7WO4 - chains B and D of the 18 polymer chains in the assembly; structure by electron microscopy, 4.47 A resolution (low resolution: residue-level contacts below are approximate; hydrogen-bond / salt-bridge calls are withheld).

Chain B:
Name: Spike glycoprotein
From: Severe acute respiratory syndrome coronavirus 2
UniProt: P0DTC2 (SPIKE_SARS2); numbering as in UniProt (aligned over 1-1208)
Chain sequence (1288 residues; row label = number of the first residue in the row):
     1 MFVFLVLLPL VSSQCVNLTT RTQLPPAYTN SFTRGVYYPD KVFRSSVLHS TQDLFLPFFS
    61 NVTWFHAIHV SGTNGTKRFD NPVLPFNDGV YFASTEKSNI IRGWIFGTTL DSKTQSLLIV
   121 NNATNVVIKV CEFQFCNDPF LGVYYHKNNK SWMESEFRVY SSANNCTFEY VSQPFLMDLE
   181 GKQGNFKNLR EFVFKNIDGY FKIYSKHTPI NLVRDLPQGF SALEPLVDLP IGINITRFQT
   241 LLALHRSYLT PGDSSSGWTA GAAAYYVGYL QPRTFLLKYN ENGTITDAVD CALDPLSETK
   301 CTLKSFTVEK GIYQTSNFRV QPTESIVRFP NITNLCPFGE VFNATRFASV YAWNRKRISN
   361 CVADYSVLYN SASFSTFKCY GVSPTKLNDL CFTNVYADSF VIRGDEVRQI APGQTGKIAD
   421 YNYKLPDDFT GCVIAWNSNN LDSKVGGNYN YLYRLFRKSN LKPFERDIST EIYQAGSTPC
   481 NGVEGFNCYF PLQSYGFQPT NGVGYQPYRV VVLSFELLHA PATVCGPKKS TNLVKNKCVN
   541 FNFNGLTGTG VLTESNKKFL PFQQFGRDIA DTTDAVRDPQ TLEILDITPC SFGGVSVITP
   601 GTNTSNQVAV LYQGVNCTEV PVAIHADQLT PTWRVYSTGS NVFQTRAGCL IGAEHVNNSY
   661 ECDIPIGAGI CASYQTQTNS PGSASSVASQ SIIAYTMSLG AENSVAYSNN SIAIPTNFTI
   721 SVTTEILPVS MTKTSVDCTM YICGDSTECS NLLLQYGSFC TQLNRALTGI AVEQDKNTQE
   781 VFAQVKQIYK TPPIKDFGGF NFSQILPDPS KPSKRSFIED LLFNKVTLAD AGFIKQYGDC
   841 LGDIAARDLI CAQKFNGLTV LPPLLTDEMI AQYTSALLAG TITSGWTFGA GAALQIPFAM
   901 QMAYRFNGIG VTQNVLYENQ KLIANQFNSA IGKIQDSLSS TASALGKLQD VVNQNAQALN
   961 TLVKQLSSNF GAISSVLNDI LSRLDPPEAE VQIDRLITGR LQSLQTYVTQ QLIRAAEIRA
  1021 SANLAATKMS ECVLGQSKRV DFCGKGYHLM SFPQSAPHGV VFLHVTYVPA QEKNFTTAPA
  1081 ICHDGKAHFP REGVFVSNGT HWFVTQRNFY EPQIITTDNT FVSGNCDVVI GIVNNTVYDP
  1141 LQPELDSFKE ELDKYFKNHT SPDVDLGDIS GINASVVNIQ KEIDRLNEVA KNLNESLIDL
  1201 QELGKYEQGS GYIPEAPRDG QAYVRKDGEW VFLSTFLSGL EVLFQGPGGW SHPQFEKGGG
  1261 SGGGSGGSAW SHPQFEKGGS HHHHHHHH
Not modelled in the structure: 1-13, 621-640, 677-688, 828-853, 1148-1288
Disulfide bonds: C15-C136, C131-C166, C291-C301, C336-C361, C379-C432, C391-C525, C480-C488, C538-C590, C617-C649, C662-C671, C738-C760, C743-C749, C1032-C1043, C1082-C1126
Glycans and other covalent adducts: N-acetylglucosamine (NAG) linked to N17, N61, N122, N149, N165, N282, N331, N343, N616, N709, N717, N801, N1074, N1098, N1134
Construct notes: variant G614 (Asp in P0DTC2); conflict G682 (Arg in P0DTC2), S683 (Arg in P0DTC2), S685 (Arg in P0DTC2), P986 (Lys in P0DTC2), P987 (Val in P0DTC2); expression tag (1209-1288)
Curated features (UniProtKB/Swiss-Prot):
  - region: N280 to C301 (Putative superantigen), R403 to D405 (Integrin-binding motif), N448 to F456 (Immunodominant HLA epitope recognized by the CD8+), P681, A684 (Putative superantigen), S816 to Y837 (Fusion peptide 1), K835 to F855 (Fusion peptide 2), D1163 to E1202 (Heptad repeat 2)
  - site: R815, S816 (Cleavage)
  - glycosylation: N17 (N-linked (GlcNAc...) (complex) asparagine), N61 (N-linked (GlcNAc...) (hybrid) asparagine), N74 (N-linked (GlcNAc...) (complex) asparagine), N122 (N-linked (GlcNAc...) (hybrid) asparagine), N149 (N-linked (GlcNAc...) (complex) asparagine), N165 (N-linked (GlcNAc...) (complex) asparagine), N234 (N-linked (GlcNAc...) (high mannose) asparagine), N282 (N-linked (GlcNAc...) (complex) asparagine), T323 (O-linked (GalNAc) threonine), S325 (O-linked (HexNAc...) serine), N331 (N-linked (GlcNAc...) (complex) asparagine), N343 (N-linked (GlcNAc...) (complex) asparagine), N603 (N-linked (GlcNAc...) (hybrid) asparagine), N616 (N-linked (GlcNAc...) (complex) asparagine), N657 (N-linked (GlcNAc...) (complex) asparagine), T676 (O-linked (GlcNAc...) threonine), T678 (O-linked (GlcNAc...) threonine), N709 (N-linked (GlcNAc...) (high mannose) asparagine), N717 (N-linked (GlcNAc...) (hybrid) asparagine), N801 (N-linked (GlcNAc...) (hybrid) asparagine) and 6 more in UniProt
  - natural variant: L5 (L5F: In strain: Iota/B.1.526), S13 (S13I: In strain: Epsilon/B.1.427/B.1.429), L18 (L18F: In strain: Beta/B.1.351, Gamma/P.1 and 1 more), T19 (T19I: In strain: Omicron/BQ.1.1, Omicron/XBB.1.5 and 1 more; T19R: In strain: Delta/B.1.617.2, Omicron/BA.2 and 4 more), T20 (T20N: In strain: Gamma/P.1), L24 to A27 (sequence variant, change not given here; In strain: Omicron/BA.2, Omicron/BA.2.12.1 and 6 more), P26 (P26S: In strain: Gamma/P.1), Q52 (Q52H: In strain: Omicron/EG.5.1), A67 (A67V: In strain: Eta/B.1.525, Omicron/BA.1), H69 to V70 (deletion: In strain: Alpha/B.1.1.7, Eta/B.1.525 and 5 more), G75 (G75V: In strain: Lambda/C.37), T76 (T76I: In strain: Lambda/C.37), 82 further natural variant entries in UniProt
  - mutagenesis: H69 to V70 (Increased incorporation of cleaved spike into virions), N121 (N121Q: Partial loss of biliverdin affinity), R190 (R190K: Partial loss of biliverdin affinity), N234 (N234Q: Increased resistance to neutralizing antibodies), N331 (N331Q: Reduced viral infectivity), N343 (N343Q: Reduced viral infectivity), L452 (L452R: Increased resistance to neutralizing antibodies. Decreases HLA binding to NF9 epitope. Increased binding affinity to human ACE2), Y453 (Y453F: Decreased HLA binding to NF9 epitope. Increased binding affinity to human ACE2), A475 (A475V: Increased resistance to neutralizing antibodies), V483 (V483A: Increased resistance to neutralizing antibodies), E484 (E484D: Increased replication in human TMEM106B overexpressing cells), F490 (F490L: Increased resistance to neutralizing antibodies and human covalescent sera neutralization), 11 further mutagenesis entries in UniProt
Reported in the primary citation:
  - mutagenesis - S373P: decreased binding to 553-15 (proposed by the authors, not directly observed)

Chain D:
Name: mAb15 VH
From: Homo sapiens
Chain sequence (225 residues; numbered 1 to 225; the number before each row is that of its first residue):
     1 EVQLVQSGGG LVQPGGSLRL SCAASGFTFS SYWMSWVRQA PGKGLEWVAN INQDGGEKYY
    61 VDSVKGRFTI SRDNAKNSLF LQMNSVRAED TAVYFCARVW YYYGPRDYWG QGTLVTVSSA
   121 STKGPSVFPL APSSKSTSGG TAALGCLVKD YFPEPVTVSW NSGALTSGVH TFPAVLQSSG
   181 LYSLSSVVTV PSSSLGTQTY ICNVNHKPSN TKVDKRVEPK SCDKT
Disulfide bonds: C22-C96, C146-C202

How chain B and chain D interact:
Contacting residue pairs (13):
  L368(B) - Y103(D)
  Y369(B) - Y101(D)
  Y369(B) - Y102(D)
  Y369(B) - Y103(D)
  N370(B) - W33(D)
  N370(B) - Y101(D)
  S371(B) - Y102(D)
  S371(B) - Y103(D)
  A372(B) - E57(D)
  A372(B) - Y103(D)
  S373(B) - Y103(D)
  F374(B) - Y103(D)
  T385(B) - W100(D)
Interface residues without a listed pair, chain B (9 interface residues in all): F377
Interface residues without a listed pair, chain D (8 interface residues in all): Q53, Y59

Overview:
The interface between chain B and chain D involves 9 residues on one side and 8 on the other. Covalently
linked N-acetylglucosamine: at N17(B), N61(B), N122(B), N149(B), N165(B) and N282(B) and 9 more. UniProt lists
23 mutagenesis sites on chain B. From the paper: S373P of chain B reduces binding to 553-15.
Chain B is Spike glycoprotein (Severe acute respiratory syndrome coronavirus 2) and chain D is mAb15 VH (Homo
sapiens); the structure, SARS-CoV-2 Spike in complex with IgG 553-15 (S-553-15 dimer trimer ), was determined
by electron microscopy (same publication as 7WO5, 7WO7 and 7WOG).
